Entry 2UWS (X-ray diffraction, 2.90 A resolution); this record covers chains H and M of the 3 polymer chains in the assembly.

== Chain H ==
Protein: Reaction center protein H chain
Organism: Rhodobacter sphaeroides
UniProt: P0C0Y7 (RCEH_RHOSH); numbering as in UniProt (aligned over 1-260)
Amino-acid sequence (260 residues; numbered 1 to 260; the number before each row is that of its first residue):
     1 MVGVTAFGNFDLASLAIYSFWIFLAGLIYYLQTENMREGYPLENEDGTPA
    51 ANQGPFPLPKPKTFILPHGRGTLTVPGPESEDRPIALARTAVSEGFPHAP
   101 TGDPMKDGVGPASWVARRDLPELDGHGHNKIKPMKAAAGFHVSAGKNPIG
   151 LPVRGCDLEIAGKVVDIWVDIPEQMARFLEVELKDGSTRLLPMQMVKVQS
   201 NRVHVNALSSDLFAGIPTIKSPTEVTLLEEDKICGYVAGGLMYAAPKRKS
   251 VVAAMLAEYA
Not modelled in the structure: 1-10, 252-260

== Chain M ==
Protein: Reaction center protein M chain
Organism: Rhodobacter sphaeroides
UniProt: P0C0Y9 (RCEM_RHOSH); residues 1-307 here = UniProt positions 1-307
Amino-acid sequence (307 residues; each row starts with the number of its first residue):
     1 AEYQNIFSQVQVRGPADLGMTEDVNLANRSGVGPFSTLLGWFGNAQLGPI
    51 YLGSLGVLSLFSGLMWFFTIGIWFWYQAGWNPAVFLRDLFFFSLEPPAPE
   101 YGLSFAAPLKEGGLWLIASFFMFVAVWSWWGRTYLRAQALGMGKHTAWAF
   151 LSAIWLWMVLGFIRPILMGSWSEAVPYGIFSHLDWTNNFSLVHGNLFYNP
   201 FHGLSIAFLYGSALLFAMHGATILAVSRFGGERELEQIADRGTAAERAAL
   251 FWRWTMGFNATMEGIHRWAIWMAVLVTLTGGIGILLSGTVVDNWYVWGQN
   301 HGMAPLN
Not modelled in the structure: 304-307
Bound ions: bacteriochlorophyll a Mg site 1 near His-182 (its only coordinating residue here); bacteriochlorophyll a Mg site 2 near His-202 (its only coordinating residue here); Fe ion: His-219, Glu-234, His-266 (shared with 2 residues of chain L)
Residues lining bound ligands:
  - bacteriochlorophyll a (BCL), molecule 1: Trp-66, Met-122, Val-126, Ala-153, Leu-156, Trp-157, Leu-160, Trp-185, Thr-186, Asn-187, Phe-189, Ser-190, Asn-195, Leu-196, Phe-197, His-202, Ser-205, Ile-206, Leu-209, Tyr-210, Val-276, Thr-277, Gly-280, Gly-281, Gly-283, Ile-284
  - bacteriochlorophyll a (BCL), molecule 2: Phe-67, Phe-90, Met-122, Trp-157, Leu-160, Val-175, Ile-179, His-182, Leu-183, Trp-185, Thr-186
  - bacteriochlorophyll a (BCL), molecule 3: Thr-186, Phe-197, Leu-209, Tyr-210
  - bacteriochlorophyll a (BCL), molecule 4: Phe-197, Gly-203, Ile-206, Ala-207, Tyr-210, Gly-211, Leu-214
  - bacteriopheophytin a (BPH), molecule 1: Ser-59, Leu-60, Gly-63, Leu-64, Phe-67, Ala-125, Val-126, Trp-129, Thr-133, Thr-146, Ala-149, Phe-150, Ala-153, Ala-273, Val-274, Thr-277
  - bacteriopheophytin a (BPH), molecule 2: Tyr-210, Ala-213, Leu-214, Ala-217, Met-218, Trp-252, Thr-255, Met-256
  - spheroidene (SPO): Trp-66, Phe-67, Phe-68, Ile-70, Gly-71, Phe-74, Trp-75, Phe-85, Leu-89, Phe-105, Trp-115, Leu-116, Ser-119, Phe-120, Met-122, Phe-123, Trp-157, Met-158, Leu-160, Gly-161, Phe-162, Trp-171, Val-175, Pro-176, Tyr-177, Gly-178, Ile-179, His-182
  - ubiquinone-10 (U10): Leu-214, Leu-215, Met-218, His-219, Thr-222, Ile-223, Ala-245, Ala-248, Ala-249, Trp-252, Met-256, Phe-258, Asn-259, Ala-260, Thr-261, Met-262, Ile-265, Trp-268, Met-272

== Chain H / chain M interface ==
Contacting residue pairs - 112 pairs, chain H then chain M:
  Asp-11(H) / Trp-297(M)  hydrogen bond
  Asp-11(H) / Gly-302(M)
  Ala-13(H) / Val-291(M)  hydrophobic
  Ala-13(H) / Trp-297(M)
  Ser-14(H) / Trp-297(M)
  Ser-14(H) / His-301(M)
  Ser-14(H) / Gly-302(M)
  Ala-16(H) / Phe-201(M)
  Ile-17(H) / Pro-200(M)  hydrophobic
  Ile-17(H) / Phe-201(M)  hydrophobic
  Ile-17(H) / Leu-204(M)  hydrophobic
  Phe-20(H) / Leu-204(M)  hydrophobic
  Phe-20(H) / Leu-275(M)  hydrophobic
  Phe-20(H) / Thr-279(M)
  Trp-21(H) / Leu-204(M)  hydrophobic
  Phe-23(H) / Trp-271(M)  hydrophobic
  Leu-27(H) / Trp-271(M)
  Leu-27(H) / Leu-275(M)  hydrophobic
  Tyr-30(H) / Arg-267(M)  hydrogen bond
  Leu-31(H) / Arg-267(M)
  Leu-31(H) / Trp-268(M)
  Leu-31(H) / Trp-271(M)
  Gln-32(H) / Phe-258(M)
  Glu-34(H) / Arg-267(M)
  Asn-35(H) / Asn-259(M)
  Asn-35(H) / Ala-260(M)
  Asn-35(H) / Thr-261(M)  hydrogen bond (side chain-backbone)
  Asn-35(H) / Gly-264(M)
  Asn-35(H) / Ile-265(M)  hydrogen bond (side chain-backbone)
  Asn-35(H) / Trp-268(M)
  Glu-38(H) / Arg-241(M)  salt bridge
  Tyr-40(H) / Arg-253(M)  hydrogen bond
  Lys-62(H) / Glu-263(M)  salt bridge
  Lys-62(H) / Arg-267(M)
  Phe-64(H) / Ile-238(M)  hydrophobic
  Phe-64(H) / Glu-263(M)
  Leu-66(H) / Ala-239(M)  hydrophobic
  Leu-73(H) / Ile-238(M)
  Glu-79(H) / Arg-241(M)  salt bridge
  Pro-111(H) / Arg-247(M)  hydrogen bond (backbone-side chain)
  Ala-112(H) / Arg-247(M)
  Ser-113(H) / Thr-243(M)  hydrogen bond (backbone-side chain)
  Ser-113(H) / Arg-247(M)  hydrogen bond (backbone-side chain)
  Val-115(H) / Arg-241(M)
  Val-115(H) / Gly-242(M)
  Val-115(H) / Thr-243(M)
  Val-115(H) / Glu-246(M)
  Arg-117(H) / Glu-236(M)  hydrogen bond (side chain-backbone)
  Arg-117(H) / Gln-237(M)
  Arg-117(H) / Asp-240(M)  salt bridge
  Arg-117(H) / Arg-241(M)  hydrogen bond (side chain-backbone)
  Arg-117(H) / Gly-242(M)
  Arg-118(H) / Asp-240(M)  hydrogen bond (backbone-side chain)
  Glu-122(H) / Arg-233(M)  salt bridge
  Glu-122(H) / Glu-236(M)
  Gly-125(H) / Met-20(M)
  Ile-131(H) / Arg-233(M)
  Ala-138(H) / Pro-15(M)
  Gly-139(H) / Arg-13(M)
  Gly-139(H) / Gly-14(M)
  Gly-139(H) / Pro-15(M)
  Phe-140(H) / Arg-13(M)
  Phe-140(H) / Gly-14(M)
  Phe-140(H) / Pro-15(M)
  His-141(H) / Val-12(M)
  His-141(H) / Arg-13(M)  hydrogen bond (backbone-backbone)
  Val-142(H) / Val-10(M)  hydrophobic
  Val-142(H) / Gln-11(M)
  Val-142(H) / Val-12(M)  hydrophobic
  Ser-143(H) / Gln-11(M)  hydrogen bond (backbone-backbone)
  Ser-143(H) / Val-12(M)
  Ser-143(H) / Arg-13(M)
  Ala-144(H) / Val-10(M)
  Ala-144(H) / Gln-11(M)  hydrogen bond (backbone-backbone)
  Ala-144(H) / Thr-37(M)
  Ala-144(H) / Trp-41(M)  hydrophobic
  Gly-145(H) / Gln-9(M)
  Gly-145(H) / Trp-41(M)
  Lys-146(H) / Val-10(M)
  Pro-172(H) / Asp-17(M)
  Glu-173(H) / Asn-44(M)
  Gln-174(H) / Val-12(M)
  Gln-174(H) / Arg-13(M)
  Gln-174(H) / Gly-14(M)  hydrogen bond (side chain-backbone)
  Gln-174(H) / Pro-15(M)  hydrogen bond (side chain-backbone)
  Met-175(H) / Val-12(M)  hydrophobic
  Ala-176(H) / Val-12(M)
  Arg-177(H) / Glu-232(M)  salt bridge
  Arg-177(H) / Arg-233(M)
  Met-193(H) / Tyr-3(M)
  Gln-194(H) / Tyr-3(M)
  Gln-194(H) / Asn-5(M)
  Gln-194(H) / Ser-227(M)  hydrogen bond (side chain-backbone)
  Met-195(H) / Arg-228(M)  hydrogen bond
  Val-196(H) / Tyr-3(M)
  Val-196(H) / Gln-9(M)  hydrogen bond (backbone-side chain)
  Lys-197(H) / Ala-1(M)
  Lys-197(H) / Gln-9(M)
  Val-198(H) / Gln-9(M)  hydrogen bond (backbone-side chain)
  Asn-206(H) / Glu-2(M)  hydrogen bond
  Leu-227(H) / Glu-236(M)
  Leu-227(H) / Asp-240(M)
  Glu-230(H) / Arg-233(M)  salt bridge
  Asp-231(H) / Gly-242(M)
  Asp-231(H) / Thr-243(M)  hydrogen bond (side chain-backbone)
  Cys-234(H) / Arg-228(M)  hydrogen bond (side chain-backbone)
  Cys-234(H) / Phe-229(M)  hydrophobic
  Gly-235(H) / Phe-229(M)
  Gly-235(H) / Arg-247(M)
  Ala-238(H) / Phe-229(M)  hydrophobic
  Leu-241(H) / Glu-2(M)
  Leu-241(H) / Arg-228(M)
Also at the interface, not in a pair above, chain H (73 interface residues in all): Leu-12, Leu-24, Arg-37, Gly-39, Leu-42, Gly-110, Trp-114, His-126, Lys-130, Met-134, Pro-148, Val-169, Ile-171, Pro-192
Also at the interface, not in a pair above, chain M (55 interface residues in all): Phe-208, Leu-286, Val-290, Trp-294

== In short ==
Chain H and chain M form an interface of 73 and 55 residues respectively; the contacts include 23 hydrogen
bonds and 7 salt bridges. Polar contacts include Glu-38(H)/Arg-241(M), Lys-62(H)/Glu-263(M) and
Glu-79(H)/Arg-241(M). Bound to chain M: 4 copies of bacteriochlorophyll a, bacteriopheophytin a, ubiquinone-10
and spheroidene.
Chain H is Reaction center protein H chain and chain M is Reaction center protein M chain, both from
Rhodobacter sphaeroides; the structure, X-ray high resolution structure of the photosynthetic reaction center
from Rb. sphaeroides at pH 6.5 in ..., was determined by X-ray diffraction (same publication as 2J8C, 2J8D,
2UWT, 2UWU, 2UWV, 2UWW and 7 further entries).
